PDB entry 5OKN | X-ray diffraction, 2.65 A resolution | chain A

Chain A:
Molecule: Phosphatidylinositol 3,4,5-trisphosphate 5-phosphatase 2
From: Homo sapiens
Notes: EC 3.1.3.86
UniProt: O15357 (SHIP2_HUMAN); residue numbers follow UniProt; this construct covers 420-878
Amino-acid sequence (461 residues; numbered 418 to 878; the number before each row is that of its first residue):
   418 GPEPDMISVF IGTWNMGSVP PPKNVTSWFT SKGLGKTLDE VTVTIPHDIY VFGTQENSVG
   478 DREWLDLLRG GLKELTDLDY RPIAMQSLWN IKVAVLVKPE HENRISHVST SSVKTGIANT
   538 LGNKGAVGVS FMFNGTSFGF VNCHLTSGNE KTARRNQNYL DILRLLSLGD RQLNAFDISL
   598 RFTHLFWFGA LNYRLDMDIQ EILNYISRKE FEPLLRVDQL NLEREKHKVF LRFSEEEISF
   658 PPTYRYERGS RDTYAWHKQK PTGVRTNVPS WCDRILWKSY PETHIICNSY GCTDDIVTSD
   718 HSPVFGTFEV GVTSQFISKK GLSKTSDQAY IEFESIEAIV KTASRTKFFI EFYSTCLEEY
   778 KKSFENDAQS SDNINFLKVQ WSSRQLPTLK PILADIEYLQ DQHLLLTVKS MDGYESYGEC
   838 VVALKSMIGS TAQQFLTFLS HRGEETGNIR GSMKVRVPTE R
Not modelled in the structure: 418-420, 674-681, 734-745, 831, 876-878
Differences from the reference sequence: expression tag (418-419); engineered mutation Ala607 (Asp in O15357)
Curated features (UniProtKB/Swiss-Prot):
  - natural variant: Pro659 (P659S: In OPSMD), Trp688 (W688C: In OPSMD), Phe722 (F722I: In OPSMD)
Residues lining bound ligands: B3P (2-[3-(2-hydroxy-1,1-dihydroxymethyl-ethylamino)-propylamino]-2-hydroxymethyl-propane-1,3-diol): Gly450, Leu451, Gly452, Thr454, Asp456, Glu457, Asp711
What the authors report for this chain:
  - mutagenesis - D607A, R691A: abolished catalytic activity
  - mutagenesis - D613A/D615A, R649A: decreased catalytic activity on IP4
  - mutagenesis - D613A/D615A, R649A: unchanged catalytic activity on PI(3,4,5)P3
  - mutagenesis - R682A, N684A: decreased catalytic activity
  - mutagenesis - R691A: decreased stability
  - specificity-determining residues: Arg682 (proposed by the authors, not directly observed)
  - mutagenesis - R665A: unchanged catalytic activity on Ptase-C2
  - mutagenesis - R665A: decreased catalytic activity on Ptase domain
  - disease-associated variants - P659S, W688C: decreased catalytic activity (citing earlier work)

Summary:
Ligands of chain A: compound B3P. The paper reports that R682A, N684A and P659S, among others, reduce
catalytic activity; the specificity determinant Arg682; 9 substitutions were tested in all.
Chain A is Phosphatidylinositol 3,4,5-trisphosphate 5-phosphatase 2 (Homo sapiens); the structure, Crystal
structure of human SHIP2 Phosphatase-C2 D607A mutant, was determined by X-ray diffraction (same publication as
5OKM, 5OKO and 5OKP).
